7WU3 - chains B and N of the 5 polymer chains in the assembly; structure by electron microscopy, 3.10 A resolution.

== Chain B ==
Protein: Guanine nucleotide-binding protein G(I)/G(S)/G(T) subunit beta-1
Source organism: Homo sapiens
UniProtKB: P62873 (GBB1_HUMAN); residues 2-340 here = UniProt positions 2-340
Sequence (351 residues; row label = number of the first residue in the row; numbers below 1 keep their minus sign (Met-10 is residue -10)):
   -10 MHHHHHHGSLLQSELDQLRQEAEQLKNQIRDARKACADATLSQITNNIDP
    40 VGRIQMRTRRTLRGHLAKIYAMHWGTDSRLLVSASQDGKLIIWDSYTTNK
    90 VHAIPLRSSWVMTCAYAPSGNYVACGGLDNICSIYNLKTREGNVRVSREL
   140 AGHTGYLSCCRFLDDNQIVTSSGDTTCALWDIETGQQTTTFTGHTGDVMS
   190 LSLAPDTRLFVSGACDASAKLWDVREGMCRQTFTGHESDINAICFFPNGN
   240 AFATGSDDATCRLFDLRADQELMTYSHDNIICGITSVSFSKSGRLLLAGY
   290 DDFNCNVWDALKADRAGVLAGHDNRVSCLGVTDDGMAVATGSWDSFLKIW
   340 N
Unresolved in the structure: -10 to 1
Sequence notes: expression tag (-10 to 1)
Curated features (UniProtKB/Swiss-Prot):
  - modified residue: Ser2 (N-acetylserine), His266 (Phosphohistidine)
  - natural variant: Leu30 (L30F: In MRD42; uncertain significance), Arg52 (R52G: In MRD42), Gly64 (G64V: In MRD42), Asp76 (D76E: In MRD42; D76G: In MRD42), Gly77 (G77S: In MRD42), Lys78 (K78R: In MRD42), Ile80 (I80N: In MRD42; I80T: In MRD42), His91 (H91R: In MRD42; uncertain significance), Ala92 (A92T: In MRD42), Pro94 (P94S: In MRD42), Leu95 (L95P: In MRD42), Arg96 (R96L: In MRD42), 5 further natural variant entries in UniProt

== Chain N ==
Protein: Nanobody Nb35
Source organism: Lama glama
Notes: antibody fragment or engineered binder
Sequence (162 residues; each row starts with the number of its first residue; numbers below 1 keep their minus sign (Met-23 is residue -23)):
   -23 MGMKYLLPTAAAGLLLLAAQPAMAQVQLQESGGGLVQPGGSLRLSCAASG
    27 FTFSNYKMNWVRQAPGKGLEWVSDISQSGASISYTGSVKGRFTISRDNAK
    77 NTLYLQMNSLKPEDTAVYYCARCPAPFTRDCFDVTSTTYAYRGQGTQVTV
   127 SSHHHHHHEPEA
Unresolved in the structure: -23 to 0, 128-138
Cystine bridges: Cys22-Cys96, Cys99-Cys107

== Chain B / chain N interface ==
Pairs across the interface - 19 pairs, chain B then chain N:
  Arg8(B) - Gln120(N)
  Cys204(B) - Tyr117(N)  hydrogen bond (backbone-side chain)
  Asp205(B) - Ala116(N)
  Ala206(B) - Tyr117(N)
  Thr223(B) - Gln1(N)
  Glu226(B) - Val2(N)
  Glu226(B) - Gly26(N)
  Glu226(B) - Phe27(N)
  Glu226(B) - Thr28(N)
  Glu226(B) - Tyr32(N)  hydrogen bond
  Glu226(B) - Arg98(N)  hydrogen bond (backbone-side chain)
  Ser227(B) - Pro100(N)  hydrogen bond (side chain-backbone)
  Ser227(B) - Tyr117(N)  hydrogen bond (backbone-side chain)
  Asp228(B) - Pro100(N)
  Asp228(B) - Tyr117(N)  hydrogen bond
  Asp246(B) - Pro102(N)
  Asp247(B) - Tyr32(N)
  Asp247(B) - Pro102(N)
  Ile270(B) - Phe103(N)  hydrophobic
Other interface residues (no listed pair), chain B (14 interface residues in all): Lys15, Thr184, His225

== Summary ==
14 residues of chain B face 13 of chain N across their interface; the contacts include 6 hydrogen bonds. Among
the polar pairs are Cys204(B)-Tyr117(N), Glu226(B)-Tyr32(N) and Glu226(B)-Arg98(N).
Chain B is Guanine nucleotide-binding protein G(I)/G(S)/G(T) subunit beta-1 (Homo sapiens) and chain N is
Nanobody Nb35 (Lama glama); the structure, Cryo-EM structure of the adhesion GPCR ADGRF1 in complex with
miniGs, was determined by electron microscopy (same publication as 7WU2, 7WU4 and 7WU5).
